Entry 7IA6 (X-ray diffraction, 2.04 A resolution); this record covers chains A and B.

# Chain A
Protein: Serine protease subunit NS2B
Source organism: Zika virus
Reference sequence: Q32ZE1 (POLG_ZIKV); residues 46-89 here correspond to UniProt positions 1414-1457 (UniProt number = residue number + 1368)
Chain sequence (46 residues; numbered 44 to 89; the number before each row is that of its first residue):
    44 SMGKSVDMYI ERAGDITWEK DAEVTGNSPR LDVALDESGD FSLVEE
Not modelled in the structure: 44-49, 89
Construct notes: expression tag (44-45)
Small-molecule neighbours: A1B8L (6-acetamido-N-(2,3-dihydro-1H-isoindol-5-yl)pyridine-2-carboxamide): S81, G82, D83

# Chain B
Protein: Serine protease NS3
Source organism: Zika virus
Notes: EC 3.4.21.91, 3.6.1.15, 3.6.4.13
Reference sequence: Q32ZE1 (POLG_ZIKV); residues 11-177 here correspond to UniProt positions 1509-1675 (UniProt number = residue number + 1498)
Chain sequence (168 residues; row label = number of the first residue in the row):
    10 MKEVKKGETT DGVYRVMTRR LLGSTQVGVG VMQEGVFHTM WHVTKGAALR SGEGRLDPYW
    70 GDVKQDLVSY CGPWKLDAAW DGLSEVQLLA VPPGERAKNI QTLPGIFKTK DGDIGAVALD
   130 YPAGTSGSPI LDKCGRVIGL YGNGVVIKNG SYVSAITQGK REEETPVE
Not modelled in the structure: 10-15, 172-177
Construct notes: initiating methionine (10); conflict K107 (Arg1605 in Q32ZE1)
Curated features (UniProtKB/Swiss-Prot):
  - active site (Charge relay system): H51, D75, S135
Small-molecule neighbours: A1B8L (6-acetamido-N-(2,3-dihydro-1H-isoindol-5-yl)pyridine-2-carboxamide): H51, D75, D129, Y130, P131, A132, S135, Y150, G151, N152, Y161

# Interface between chain A and chain B
Pairs across the interface (99; chain A residue first):
  M51(A) - M26(B)
  M51(A) - V36(B)  hydrophobic
  M51(A) - V52(B)
  M51(A) - T53(B)
  M51(A) - L58(B)  hydrophobic
  M51(A) - R59(B)  hydrogen bond (backbone-backbone)
  Y52(A) - R24(B)
  Y52(A) - V25(B)
  Y52(A) - M26(B)  hydrogen bond (backbone-backbone)
  Y52(A) - R28(B)  hydrogen bond
  Y52(A) - S33(B)
  Y52(A) - R59(B)
  I53(A) - Y23(B)  hydrophobic
  I53(A) - R24(B)
  I53(A) - M41(B)  hydrophobic
  I53(A) - F46(B)  hydrophobic
  I53(A) - R59(B)  hydrogen bond (backbone-backbone)
  I53(A) - S60(B)
  I53(A) - L65(B)  hydrophobic
  E54(A) - Y23(B)
  E54(A) - R24(B)  hydrogen bond (backbone-backbone)
  R55(A) - E17(B)
  R55(A) - T19(B)
  R55(A) - D20(B)  hydrogen bond (side chain-backbone)
  R55(A) - G21(B)
  R55(A) - V22(B)
  R55(A) - Y23(B)
  A56(A) - V22(B)  hydrogen bond (backbone-backbone)
  A56(A) - Y23(B)
  A56(A) - R24(B)
  A56(A) - V100(B)  hydrophobic
  A56(A) - A106(B)
  G57(A) - G21(B)
  G57(A) - V22(B)  hydrogen bond (backbone-backbone)
  D58(A) - L98(B)
  I59(A) - G21(B)
  I59(A) - V22(B)
  I59(A) - V40(B)  hydrophobic
  I59(A) - L98(B)  hydrophobic
  I59(A) - L140(B)  hydrophobic
  I59(A) - G144(B)
  I59(A) - V146(B)  hydrophobic
  T60(A) - N108(B)  hydrogen bond (backbone-side chain)
  T60(A) - L140(B)
  W61(A) - E94(B)
  W61(A) - V95(B)
  W61(A) - Q96(B)
  W61(A) - Q110(B)
  W61(A) - L140(B)
  W61(A) - D141(B)
  W61(A) - K142(B)
  E62(A) - Q96(B)  hydrogen bond (backbone-side chain)
  E62(A) - N108(B)
  A65(A) - Q96(B)
  A65(A) - N108(B)
  E66(A) - I109(B)
  E66(A) - Q110(B)  hydrogen bond (backbone-backbone)
  V67(A) - E94(B)
  V67(A) - Q110(B)
  T68(A) - I109(B)
  T68(A) - Q110(B)  hydrogen bond (backbone-backbone)
  T68(A) - T111(B)  hydrogen bond (backbone-side chain)
  T68(A) - L128(B)
  G69(A) - T111(B)
  G69(A) - A127(B)
  N70(A) - L112(B)
  N70(A) - A127(B)
  S71(A) - L112(B)  hydrogen bond (side chain-backbone)
  S71(A) - P113(B)
  S71(A) - G114(B)
  P72(A) - G114(B)
  P72(A) - I115(B)  hydrogen bond (backbone-backbone)
  P72(A) - A127(B)
  R73(A) - I115(B)
  R73(A) - K117(B)
  L74(A) - I115(B)  hydrogen bond (backbone-backbone)
  L74(A) - F116(B)
  L74(A) - K117(B)  hydrogen bond (backbone-backbone)
  L74(A) - I156(B)  hydrophobic
  L74(A) - V162(B)  hydrophobic
  D75(A) - K117(B)
  V76(A) - F116(B)  hydrophobic
  V76(A) - K117(B)  hydrogen bond (backbone-backbone)
  V76(A) - T118(B)
  L78(A) - K73(B)
  D79(A) - K73(B)
  E80(A) - K73(B)
  S81(A) - V72(B)
  G82(A) - V72(B)
  G82(A) - K73(B)
  G82(A) - N152(B)  hydrogen bond (backbone-side chain)
  F84(A) - F116(B)  hydrophobic
  F84(A) - N152(B)
  F84(A) - G153(B)
  S85(A) - V154(B)
  L86(A) - V154(B)  hydrophobic
  L86(A) - V155(B)
  L86(A) - I156(B)  hydrophobic
  E88(A) - K157(B)  salt bridge
Also at the interface, not in a pair above, chain A (34 interface residues in all): D50
Also at the interface, not in a pair above, chain B (59 interface residues in all): T27, A57, I123, P138, A164

# In short
34 residues of chain A face 59 of chain B across their interface; the contacts include 19 hydrogen bonds and 1
salt bridge. Polar contacts include E88(A)-K157(B), Y52(A)-R28(B) and R55(A)-D20(B). Compound A1B8L is bound
between chain A and chain B.
Here chain A is Serine protease subunit NS2B and chain B is Serine protease NS3, both from Zika virus. Entry
7IA6 (Group deposition of ZIKV NS2B-NS3 protease in complex with inhibitors from ASAP Discovery Consortium --
Crystal ...) was determined by X-ray diffraction.
